4DV1 - chains A and P of the 21 polymer chains in the assembly; structure by X-ray diffraction, 3.85 A resolution.

== Chain A ==
Molecule: 16S rRNA
Organism: Thermus thermophilus
Sequence (1522 nucleotides; row label = number of the first residue in the row; note: 42 numbers in that range are skipped by the numbering (no residue carries them; nothing is unmodelled there); a row labelled like 190A-190L holds insertion residues (190A, then the next letters in order); numbering starts at 0):
     0 UUUGUUGGAGAGUUUGAUCCGGGCUCAGGGUGAACGCUGGCGGCGUGCCU
    50 AAGACAUGCAAGUCGUGCGGG
    73 CCGCGGGGUUUU
    88 ACUCCG
    95 UGGUC
   101 AGCGGCGGACGGGUGAGUAACGCGUGGGU
  129A G
   130 ACCUACCCGGAAGAGGGGGACAACCCGGGGAAACUCGGGCUAAUCCCCCA
   180 UGUGGACCCGC
190A-190L CCCUUGGGGUGU
   191 GUCCAAAGGGCUUU
   216 GCCCGCUUCCGGAUGGGCCCGCGUCCCAUCAGCUAGUUGGUGGGGUAAUG
   266 GCCCACCAAGGCGACGACGGGUAGCCGGUCUGAGAGGAUGGCCGGCCACA
   316 GGGGCACUGAGACACGGGCCCCACUCCUACGGGAGGCAGCAGUUAGGAAU
   366 CUUCCGCAAUGGGCGCAAGCCUGACGGAGCGACGCCGCUUGGAGGAAGAA
   416 GCCCUUCGGGGUGUAAACUCCUGAA
   442 CCCGGGACGAAACCCCCGACGA
   474 GGGGACUGACGGUACCGGG
   494 GUAAUAGCGCCGGCCAACUCCGUGCCAGCAGCCGCGGUAAUACGGAGGGC
   544 GCGAGCGUUACCCGGAUUCACUGGGCGUAAAGGGCGUGUAGGCGGCCUGG
   594 GGCGUCCCAUGUGAAAGACCACGGCUCAACCGUGGGGGAGCGUGGGAUAC
   644 GCUCAGGCUAGACGGUGGGAGAGGGUGGUGGAAUUCCCGGAGUAGCGGUG
   694 AAAUGCGCAGAUACCGGGAGGAACGCCGAUGGCGAAGGCAGCCACCUGGU
   744 CCACCCGUGACGCUGAGGCGCGAAAGCGUGGGGAGCAAACCGGAUUAGAU
   794 ACCCGGGUAGUCCACGCCCUAAACGAUGCGCGCUAGGUCUCUGGGUCU
   848 CCUGGGGGCCGAAGCUAACGCGUUAAGCGCGCCGCCUGGGGAGUACGGCC
   898 GCAAGGCUGAAACUCAAAGGAAUUGACGGGGGCCCGCACAAGCGGUGGAG
   948 CAUGUGGUUUAAUUCGAAGXAACGCGAAGAACCUUACCAGGCCUUGACAU
   998 GCUAGG
 1003A G
  1004 AACCCGGGUGAAAGCCUGGGGUGCCCC
1030A-1030D GCGA
  1031 GGGGAGCCCUAGCACAGGUGCUGCAUGGCCGUCGUCAGCUCGUGCCGUGA
  1081 GGUGUUGGGUUAAGUCCCGCAACGAGCGCAACCCCCGCCGUUAGUUGCCA
  1131 GCGGUUCGGCCGGGCACUCUAACGGGACUGCCCGCGAAA
  1171 GCGGGAGGAAGGAGGGGACGACGUCUGGUCAGCAUGGCCCUUACGGCCUG
  1221 GGCGACACACGUGCUACAAUGCCCACUACAAAGCGAUGCCACCCGGCAAC
  1271 GGGGAGCUAAUCGCAAAAAGGUGGGCCCAGUUCGGAUUGGGGUCUGCAAC
  1321 CCGACCCCAUGAAGCCGGAAUCGCUAGUAAUCGCGGAUCAG
 1361A C
  1362 CAUGCCGCGGUGAAUACGUUCCCGGGCCUUGUACACACXGCCXGUXACGC
  1412 CAUGGGAGCGGGCUCUACCCGAAGUCGCCGGG
  1446 AGCCUACGGG
  1459 CAGGCGCCGAGGGUAGGGCCCGUGACUGGGGCGAAGUCGUAACAAGGUAG
  1509 CUGUACCGGAAGGUGCGGCUGGAUCCACUCCUUUCU
Unresolved in the structure: 0-4, 1534-1538
Modified / non-standard residues: PSU (pseudouridine-5'-monophosphate) at position 516, 7MG (7N-methyl-8-hydroguanosine-5'-monophosphate) at position 527, M2G (N2-dimethylguanosine-5'-monophosphate) at position 966, 5MC (5-methylcytidine-5'-monophosphate) at position 967, 2MG (2N-methylguanosine-5'-monophosphate) at position 1207, 5MC (5-methylcytidine-5'-monophosphate) at position 1400, 4OC (4n,o2'-methylcytidine-5'-monophosphate) at position 1402, 5MC (5-methylcytidine-5'-monophosphate) at position 1404, 5MC (5-methylcytidine-5'-monophosphate) at position 1407, UR3 (3-methyluridine-5'-monophoshate) at position 1498, MA6 (6N-dimethyladenosine-5'-monophoshate) at position 1518, MA6 (6N-dimethyladenosine-5'-monophoshate) at position 1519, PSU (pseudouridine-5'-monophosphate) at position 1540, PSU (pseudouridine-5'-monophosphate) at position 1541
Sequence notes: engineered mutation G20 (U666 in M26923.1); conflict C1534 (A2157 in M26923.1), A1535 (C2158 in M26923.1)
Bound ions: Mg2+ site 1 near U5 (its only coordinating residue here); Mg2+ site 2 near G6 (its only coordinating residue here); Mg2+ site 3 near G21 (its only coordinating residue here); Mg2+ site 4: C48, G115; Mg2+ site 5 near A53 (its only coordinating residue here); Mg2+ site 6: C58, A59, U387; Mg2+ site 7 near G105 (its only coordinating residue here); Mg2+ site 8 near G107 (its only coordinating residue here); Mg2+ site 9: A109, G331; Mg2+ site 10 near A109 (its only coordinating residue here); Mg2+ site 11 near G111 (its only coordinating residue here); Mg2+ site 12: G117, G289; 91 more Mg2+ sites not listed
Small-molecule neighbours: streptomycin (SRY): U12, U14, C526, 7MG_527, C912, A913, A914, A915, C1490, G1491

== Chain P ==
Molecule: ribosomal protein S16
Organism: Thermus thermophilus
Reference sequence: Q5SJH3 (RS16_THET8); numbering as in UniProt (aligned over 1-88)
Chain sequence (88 residues; each row starts with the number of its first residue):
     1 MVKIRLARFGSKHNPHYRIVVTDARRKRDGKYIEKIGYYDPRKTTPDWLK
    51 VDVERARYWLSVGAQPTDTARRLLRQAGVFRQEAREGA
Unresolved in the structure: 84-88

== Interface between chain A and chain P ==
Residue-residue contacts (96):
  C43(A) - Lys12(P)  phosphate contact
  C43(A) - His13(P)  phosphate contact
  G44(A) - Ser11(P)  phosphate contact
  G44(A) - Lys12(P)  phosphate contact
  C110(A) - Arg25(P)  hydrogen bond to the sugar
  G111(A) - Lys27(P)  phosphate contact
  A134(A) - Met1(P)  base contact
  A134(A) - Arg25(P)  base contact
  C135(A) - Met1(P)  base contact
  C136(A) - Met1(P)  sugar contact
  C136(A) - Val62(P)  base contact
  C136(A) - Gly63(P)  hydrogen bond to the sugar
  C136(A) - Gln65(P)  sugar contact
  C137(A) - Ser61(P)  hydrogen bond to the sugar
  C137(A) - Val62(P)  sugar contact
  C137(A) - Gly63(P)  hydrogen bond to the sugar
  G227(A) - Val62(P)  hydrogen bond to the base
  A228(A) - Val2(P)  sugar contact
  A228(A) - Tyr58(P)  sugar contact
  A228(A) - Trp59(P)  sugar contact
  A228(A) - Val62(P)  sugar contact
  U229(A) - Val2(P)  sugar contact
  U229(A) - Asp23(P)  hydrogen bond to the sugar
  U229(A) - Trp59(P)  phosphate contact
  G230(A) - Asp23(P)  sugar contact
  G230(A) - Arg25(P)  sugar contact
  G309(A) - Asp29(P)  sugar contact
  G309(A) - Gly30(P)  phosphate contact
  G309(A) - Lys31(P)  phosphate contact
  G310(A) - Arg26(P)  phosphate contact
  G310(A) - Lys27(P)  salt bridge to the phosphate
  G310(A) - Gly30(P)  phosphate contact
  G310(A) - Lys31(P)  hydrogen bond to the phosphate
  C311(A) - Arg26(P)  salt bridge to the phosphate
  C311(A) - Lys27(P)  salt bridge to the phosphate
  A325(A) - Arg25(P)  base contact
  A374(A) - Tyr17(P)  hydrogen bond to the sugar
  U375(A) - Leu6(P)  hydrogen bond to the sugar
  U375(A) - Tyr17(P)  hydrogen bond to the sugar
  U375(A) - Arg28(P)  hydrogen bond to the base
  U375(A) - Thr69(P)  hydrogen bond to the phosphate
  G376(A) - Arg5(P)  hydrogen bond to the phosphate
  G376(A) - Leu6(P)  hydrogen bond to the phosphate
  G376(A) - Arg28(P)  sugar contact
  G376(A) - Thr67(P)  hydrogen bond to the phosphate
  G376(A) - Thr69(P)  phosphate contact
  G377(A) - Lys3(P)  salt bridge to the phosphate
  G377(A) - Arg5(P)  salt bridge to the phosphate
  G377(A) - Ala24(P)  sugar contact
  G377(A) - Thr67(P)  phosphate contact
  C390(A) - Arg28(P)  hydrogen bond to the phosphate
  G391(A) - Arg8(P)  hydrogen bond to the phosphate
  G391(A) - Arg28(P)  salt bridge to the phosphate
  G392(A) - Arg8(P)  salt bridge to the phosphate
  G392(A) - Lys12(P)  sugar contact
  G392(A) - His13(P)  salt bridge to the phosphate
  A393(A) - Lys12(P)  salt bridge to the phosphate
  A393(A) - His13(P)  salt bridge to the phosphate
  C449(A) - Arg42(P)  hydrogen bond to the base
  C449(A) - Lys43(P)  phosphate contact
  G450(A) - Pro41(P)  sugar contact
  G450(A) - Lys43(P)  salt bridge to the phosphate
  A452(A) - Lys43(P)  salt bridge to the phosphate
  A452(A) - Arg72(P)  hydrogen bond to the sugar
  A453(A) - Asp68(P)  hydrogen bond to the sugar
  A453(A) - Arg72(P)  sugar contact
  C454(A) - Asp68(P)  sugar contact
  G462(A) - Gln82(P)  base contact
  A463(A) - Arg75(P)  salt bridge to the phosphate
  A463(A) - Phe80(P)  phosphate contact
  A463(A) - Arg81(P)  sugar contact
  A463(A) - Gln82(P)  sugar contact
  G474(A) - Arg75(P)  salt bridge to the phosphate
  G474(A) - Phe80(P)  phosphate contact
  G474(A) - Arg81(P)  hydrogen bond to the phosphate
  G475(A) - Arg81(P)  salt bridge to the phosphate
  A608(A) - Arg18(P)  hydrogen bond to the sugar
  A608(A) - Tyr32(P)  sugar contact
  A609(A) - Arg18(P)  salt bridge to the phosphate
  G616(A) - Thr45(P)  sugar contact
  G617(A) - Thr44(P)  sugar contact
  G617(A) - Thr45(P)  sugar contact
  C618(A) - Thr44(P)  phosphate contact
  C623(A) - Ser11(P)  sugar contact
  C624(A) - Phe9(P)  phosphate contact
  C624(A) - Gly10(P)  sugar contact
  C624(A) - Ser11(P)  sugar contact
  C624(A) - Asn14(P)  sugar contact
  C624(A) - His16(P)  sugar contact
  G625(A) - Phe9(P)  phosphate contact
  G625(A) - His16(P)  sugar contact
  U626(A) - Arg18(P)  salt bridge to the phosphate
  U626(A) - Lys35(P)  salt bridge to the phosphate
  U626(A) - Tyr38(P)  phosphate contact
  G627(A) - Lys35(P)  salt bridge to the phosphate
  G627(A) - Tyr38(P)  phosphate contact
Also at the interface, not in a pair above, chain A (49 interface residues in all): G112, G231, G378, A451, C483, A607
Also at the interface, not in a pair above, chain P (49 interface residues in all): Pro15, Ile33, Tyr39

== Overview ==
Chain A and chain P each contribute 49 residues to their interface; the contacts include 22 hydrogen bonds and
19 salt bridges. Among the polar pairs are G227(A)-Val62(P), U375(A)-Arg28(P) and C449(A)-Arg42(P). Chain A
binds streptomycin. The Mg2+ site 4 is built by C48(A) and G115(A).
Chain A is 16S rRNA and chain P is ribosomal protein S16, both from Thermus thermophilus; the structure,
Crystal structure of the Thermus thermophilus 30S ribosomal subunit with a 16S rRNA mutation, U20G, bound ...,
was determined by X-ray diffraction.
